PDB entry 4PZ2 | X-ray diffraction, 2.40 A resolution | chains C and D of the 4 polymer chains in the assembly

Chain C (and D):
Molecule: ZmALDH
From: Zea mays
Notes: chain D of this document is another copy of the same molecule, construct and numbering; everything in this record applies to it too
UniProtKB: K7VEU7 (K7VEU7_MAIZE); the construct has insertions or renumbered stretches relative to UniProt, so the offset changes along the chain: 1-17 = UniProt 1-17; 21-519 = UniProt 18-516
Sequence (534 residues; each row starts with the number of its first residue; numbers below 1 keep their minus sign (Gly-14 is residue -14)):
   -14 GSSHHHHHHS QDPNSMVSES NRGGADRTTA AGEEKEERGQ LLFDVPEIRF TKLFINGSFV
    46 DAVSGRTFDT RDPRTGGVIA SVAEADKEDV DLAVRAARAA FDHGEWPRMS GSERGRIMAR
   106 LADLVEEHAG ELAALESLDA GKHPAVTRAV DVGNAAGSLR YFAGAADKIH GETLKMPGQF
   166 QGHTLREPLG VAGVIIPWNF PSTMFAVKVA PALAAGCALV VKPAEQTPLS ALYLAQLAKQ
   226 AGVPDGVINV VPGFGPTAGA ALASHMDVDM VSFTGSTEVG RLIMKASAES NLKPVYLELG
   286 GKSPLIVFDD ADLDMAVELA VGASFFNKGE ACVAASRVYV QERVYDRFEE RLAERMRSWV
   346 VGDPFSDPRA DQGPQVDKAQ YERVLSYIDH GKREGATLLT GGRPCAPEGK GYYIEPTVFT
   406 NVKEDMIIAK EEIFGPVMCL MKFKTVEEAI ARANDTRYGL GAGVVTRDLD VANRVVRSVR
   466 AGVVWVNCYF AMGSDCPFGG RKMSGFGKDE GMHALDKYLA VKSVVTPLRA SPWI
Unresolved in the structure: -14 to 26, 393-394 (chain D: -14 to 25, 393-395)
Sequence notes: expression tag (-14 to 0, 18-20)
Ion coordination: Na+: Thr55, Arg56, Asp124, Gln211
Residues lining bound ligands: NAD (nicotinamide-adenine-dinucleotide): Ile180, Ile181, Pro182, Trp183, Asn184, Met189, Lys207, Pro208, Ala209, Glu210, Phe239, Gly240, Pro241, Gly244, Ala245, Phe258, Thr259, Gly260, Ser261, Val264, Leu267, Ile268, Glu283, Leu284, Gly285, Gly286, Cys317, Glu417, Phe419, Leu445, Phe483

Chain C / chain D interface:
Pairs across the interface (49):
  Arg101(C) with Asp108(D), salt bridge; Glu111(D), salt bridge; Arg145(D)
  Asp108(C) with Arg101(D), salt bridge
  Glu111(C) with Arg101(D), salt bridge
  Arg145(C) with Arg101(D)
  Tyr146(C) with Asp152(D); Lys153(D), hydrogen bond (backbone-side chain)
  Gly149(C) with Gly149(D); Lys153(D)
  Ala150(C) with Lys153(D)
  Asp152(C) with Tyr146(D); Asp480(D)
  Lys153(C) with Tyr146(D), hydrogen bond (side chain-backbone); Gly149(D); Ala150(D); Asp480(D); Met497(D)
  His155(C) with Asp480(D), salt bridge
  Gln166(C) with Asn458(D), hydrogen bond; Arg462(D), hydrogen bond
  Asp455(C) with Pro512(D); Arg514(D), salt bridge
  Asn458(C) with Gln166(D), hydrogen bond; Thr511(D)
  Arg459(C) with Arg514(D); Ala515(D)
  Arg462(C) with Gln166(D), hydrogen bond; Leu513(D); Ser516(D), hydrogen bond; Pro517(D); Trp518(D), hydrogen bond (backbone-side chain); Ile519(D)
  Ser463(C) with Pro517(D)
  Asp480(C) with Asp152(D); Lys153(D); His155(D), salt bridge
  Met497(C) with Lys153(D)
  Thr511(C) with Asn458(D)
  Leu513(C) with Asn458(D); Arg462(D)
  Arg514(C) with Asp455(D), salt bridge; Arg459(D)
  Ala515(C) with Arg459(D)
  Ser516(C) with Arg462(D), hydrogen bond
  Pro517(C) with Arg462(D); Ser463(D)
  Trp518(C) with Arg462(D), hydrogen bond (side chain-backbone)
  Ile519(C) with Arg462(D)
Interface residues without a listed pair, chain C (28 interface residues in all): Leu454, Pro512
Interface residues without a listed pair, chain D (28 interface residues in all): Leu454

In short:
Chain C and chain D each contribute 28 residues to their interface; the contacts include 10 hydrogen bonds and
8 salt bridges. Polar pairs include Arg101(C)-Asp108(D), Arg101(C)-Glu111(D) and His155(C)-Asp480(D). Ligands
of chain C: NAD. Thr55(C), Arg56(C), Asp124(C) and Gln211(C) coordinate Na+.
Both chains are ZmALDH (Zea mays). Entry 4PZ2 (Structure of Zm ALDH2-6 (RF2F) in complex with NAD) was
determined by X-ray diffraction, deposited together with 4PXL and 4PXN.
